Entry 5WUF (X-ray diffraction, 2.40 A resolution); this record covers chain A.

Chain A:
Molecule: Putative membrane protein
From: Colwellia psychrerythraea
UniProt: Q47UY7 (Q47UY7_COLP3); residue numbers follow UniProt; this construct covers 1-219
Chain sequence (249 residues; each row starts with the number of its first residue):
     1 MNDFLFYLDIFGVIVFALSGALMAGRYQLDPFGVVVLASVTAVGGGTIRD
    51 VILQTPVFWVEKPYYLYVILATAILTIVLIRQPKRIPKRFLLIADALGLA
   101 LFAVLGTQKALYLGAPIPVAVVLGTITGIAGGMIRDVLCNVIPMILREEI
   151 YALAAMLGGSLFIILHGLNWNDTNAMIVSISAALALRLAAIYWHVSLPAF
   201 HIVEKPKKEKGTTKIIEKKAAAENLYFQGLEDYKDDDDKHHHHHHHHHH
Unresolved in the structure: 1-3, 199-249
Modified residues: Mse-1 (selenomethionine); Mse-23, Mse-133, Mse-144, Mse-156, Mse-176 (selenomethionine; parent Met)
Differences from the reference sequence: expression tag (220-249)
Bound ions: Cd2+ near Asp-30 (its only coordinating residue here)

Summary:
Chain A is Putative membrane protein (Colwellia psychrerythraea); the structure, Structural basis for
conductance through TRIC cation channels, was determined by X-ray diffraction together with 5WUC, 5WUD and
5WUE from the same study.
